9OTM - chains B and F of the 20 polymer chains in the assembly; structure by electron microscopy, 2.19 A resolution.

== Chain B (and F) ==
Name: Glutamine synthetase
Organism: Homo sapiens
Notes: EC 6.3.1.2, 2.3.1.225; chain F of this document is another copy of the same molecule, construct and numbering; everything in this record applies to it too
Reference sequence: P15104 (GLNA_HUMAN); residue numbers follow UniProt; this construct covers 1-373
Sequence (373 residues; row label = number of the first residue in the row):
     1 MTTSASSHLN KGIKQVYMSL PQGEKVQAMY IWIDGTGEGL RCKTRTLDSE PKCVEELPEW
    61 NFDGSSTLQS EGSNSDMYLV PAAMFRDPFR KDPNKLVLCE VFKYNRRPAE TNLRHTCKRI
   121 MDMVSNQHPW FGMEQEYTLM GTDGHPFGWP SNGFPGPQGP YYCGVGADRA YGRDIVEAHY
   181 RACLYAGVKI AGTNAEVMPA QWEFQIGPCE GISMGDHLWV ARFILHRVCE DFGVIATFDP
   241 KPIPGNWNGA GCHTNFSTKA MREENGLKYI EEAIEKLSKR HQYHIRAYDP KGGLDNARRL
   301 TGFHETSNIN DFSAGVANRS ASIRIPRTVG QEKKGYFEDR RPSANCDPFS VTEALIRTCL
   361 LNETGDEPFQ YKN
Not modelled in the structure: 1
Metal / ion sites: Mg2+ site 1: Glu134, Glu338 (together with ATP); Mg2+ site 2: Glu134, Glu203 (together with ATP)
Ligand contacts:
  - ATP (adenosine-5'-triphosphate): Trp130, Phe131, Gly132, Met133, Glu134, Ala191, Glu203, Gln205, Ile206, Gly207, Pro208, His253, Asn255, Phe256, Ser257, Arg262, Glu305, Arg319, Arg324, Tyr336, Glu338, Arg340
  - glutamine (GLN): Lys52, Cys53, Glu55
UniProt features mapped onto this chain:
  - region: Thr2 to Lys25 (Required for glutamine-induced ubiquitination by CRL4(CRBN) and proteasomal degradation)
  - binding site (ATP): Glu134, Glu203 to Pro208, Asn255 to Ser257, Arg319, Arg324
  - binding site (Mn(2+)): Glu134, Glu136, Glu196, Glu203, His253, Glu338
  - binding site (L-glutamate): Asn246, Trp247, Arg319, Arg340
  - binding site (ADP): Tyr336 to Glu338
  - modified residue: Thr2 (N-acetylthreonine), Lys11 (N6-acetyllysine), Lys14 (N6-acetyllysine), Tyr104 (Phosphotyrosine), Ser343 (Phosphoserine)
  - natural variant: Arg324 (R324C: In GLND), Arg341 (R341C: In GLND)
  - mutagenesis: Thr2 to Tyr17 (Is stable in high glutamine conditions and does not undergo glutamine-induced degradation), Lys11 (K11A: Increased ubiquitination and increased proteasomal degradation; when associated with A-14; K11R: Decreased glutamine-induced acetylation; when associated with R-14 ...), Lys14 (K14A: Increased ubiquitination and increased proteasomal degradation; when associated with A-11; K14R: Decreased glutamine-induced acetylation; when associated with R-11 ...), Cys209 (C209A: Reduced ability to mediate autopalmitoylation), Arg299 (R299E: Loss of glutamine synthase activity. Does not affect interaction with BEST2), Arg324 (R324A: Decreases ribosomal 40S subunit synthesis. Loss of nucleolar location of BYSL)
Reported in the primary citation:
  - binding site for glutamine: Lys52, Cys53, Glu55
  - allosteric site: Lys52, Cys53, Glu55
  - mutagenesis - K52A, C53A: unchanged growth in response to glutamine auxotrophy
  - catalytic residues: Arg299, Glu305 (citing earlier work)
  - mutagenesis - E305A (10 fold): decreased catalytic activity on ammonia
  - mutagenesis - R298A (50-fold), L300A (100 fold), H304A (5 fold), I309A: decreased catalytic activity on glutamate
  - mutagenesis - R298A, L300A: abolished growth in response to glutamine-deplete conditions
  - mutagenesis - P242*: abolished growth in response to glutamine deplete media

== Interface between chain B and chain F ==
Residue-residue contacts (13; chain B residue first):
  Pro150(B) with Ser151(F); Asn152(F); Gly153(F)
  Ser151(B) with Pro150(F)
  Asn152(B) with Pro150(F)
  Gly153(B) with Pro150(F); Phe154(F)
  Phe154(B) with Gly153(F); Phe154(F), hydrogen bond (backbone-backbone); Pro155(F); Gly156(F)
  Pro155(B) with Phe154(F)
  Gly156(B) with Phe154(F)

== Overview ==
The chain B/chain F interface involves 7 residues from each chain, with 1 hydrogen bond. Its one hydrogen
bond, Phe154(B)-Phe154(F), is backbone to backbone. The paper reports catalytic residues Arg299(B) and
Glu305(B); R298A, L300A and H304A of chain B, among others, reduce catalytic activity on glutamate; 8
substitutions were tested in all.
Both chains are Glutamine synthetase (Homo sapiens). Entry 9OTM (Human glutamine synthetase filament under
turnover conditions) was determined by electron microscopy together with 9OTN, 9OTO, 9OTP and 9OTQ from the
same study.
